Entry 6C8T (X-ray diffraction, 2.20 A resolution); this record covers chains A and B.

Chain A (and B):
Protein: PLP-Dependent L-Arginine Hydroxylase MppP
Organism: Streptomyces wadayamensis
Notes: chain B of this document is another copy of the same molecule, construct and numbering; everything in this record applies to it too
Reference sequence: A0A0X1KHF5 (A0A0X1KHF5_9ACTN); residues 1-376 here = UniProt positions 1-376
Amino-acid sequence (376 residues; numbered 1 to 376; the number before each row is that of its first residue):
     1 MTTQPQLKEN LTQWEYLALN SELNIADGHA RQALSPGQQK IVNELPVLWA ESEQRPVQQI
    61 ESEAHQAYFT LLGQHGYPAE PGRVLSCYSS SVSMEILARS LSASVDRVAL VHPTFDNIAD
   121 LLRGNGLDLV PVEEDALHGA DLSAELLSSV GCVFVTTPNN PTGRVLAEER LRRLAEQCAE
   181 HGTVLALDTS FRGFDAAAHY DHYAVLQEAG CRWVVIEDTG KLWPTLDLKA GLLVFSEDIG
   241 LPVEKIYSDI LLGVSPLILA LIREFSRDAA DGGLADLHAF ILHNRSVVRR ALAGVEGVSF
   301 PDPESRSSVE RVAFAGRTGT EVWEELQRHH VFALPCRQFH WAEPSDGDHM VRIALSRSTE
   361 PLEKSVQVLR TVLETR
Disordered / not traced: 1-7, 376
Residues lining bound ligands:
  - EQJ ((E)-N~2~-({3-hydroxy-2-methyl-5-[(phosphonooxy)methyl]pyridin-4-yl}methylidene)-L-arginine), molecule 1: Thr12, Glu15, Asp27, Gly28, His29, Ser89, Ser90, Ser91, Phe115, Asn117, Ile118, Thr156, Asn160, Asp188, Ser190, Phe191, Asp218, Lys221, Lys229, Arg352
  - EQJ, molecule 2: Tyr88, Ser248, Asp249, Ile250, Leu251, Leu252

Interface between chain A and chain B:
Contacting residue pairs (95; chain A residue first):
  Glu9(A) with Lys245(B)
  Asn10(A) with Ser248(B), hydrogen bond; Asp249(B), hydrogen bond
  Thr12(A) with Ser248(B), hydrogen bond (side chain-backbone); Leu251(B); Leu252(B)
  Gln13(A) with Ser248(B), hydrogen bond
  Glu15(A) with Leu252(B)
  Tyr16(A) with Tyr247(B); Ser248(B); Leu251(B), hydrogen bond (side chain-backbone); Leu252(B)
  Leu19(A) with Leu252(B), hydrophobic
  Asn20(A) with Pro56(B); Val57(B), hydrogen bond (side chain-backbone); Gln58(B), hydrogen bond (side chain-backbone)
  Asp27(A) with Leu252(B)
  His29(A) with Leu252(B)
  Arg31(A) with Leu252(B)
  Leu34(A) with Trp49(B); Glu53(B)
  Val42(A) with Trp49(B), hydrophobic
  Leu45(A) with Trp49(B), hydrophobic
  Pro46(A) with Val42(B)
  Trp49(A) with Leu34(B); Val42(B); Leu45(B), hydrophobic; Pro224(B); Thr225(B); Leu226(B); Leu228(B), hydrophobic
  Ser52(A) with Leu226(B)
  Glu53(A) with Leu34(B); Leu226(B)
  Pro56(A) with Asn20(B)
  Val57(A) with Asn20(B), hydrogen bond (backbone-side chain)
  Gln58(A) with Asn20(B), hydrogen bond (backbone-side chain)
  Tyr88(A) with Tyr88(B), hydrophobic; Ser89(B); Val92(B), hydrophobic; Lys229(B), hydrogen bond
  Ser89(A) with Tyr88(B)
  Ser91(A) with Ile250(B), hydrogen bond (side chain-backbone)
  Val92(A) with Tyr88(B), hydrophobic
  Glu95(A) with Glu95(B); Arg99(B), salt bridge
  Arg99(A) with Glu95(B), salt bridge; Leu121(B); Gly124(B); Asn125(B)
  Asn117(A) with Asp249(B), hydrogen bond (side chain-backbone)
  Asp120(A) with Asp249(B)
  Leu121(A) with Arg99(B); Asp249(B); Ile250(B), hydrophobic
  Gly124(A) with Arg99(B)
  Asn125(A) with Arg99(B), hydrogen bond
  Pro224(A) with Trp49(B)
  Thr225(A) with Trp49(B)
  Leu226(A) with Trp49(B), hydrophobic; Ser52(B); Glu53(B); Ser255(B), hydrogen bond (backbone-side chain); Pro256(B)
  Leu228(A) with Trp49(B), hydrophobic; Ser255(B); Leu257(B), hydrophobic; Ile258(B), hydrophobic
  Lys229(A) with Tyr88(B), hydrogen bond
  Lys245(A) with Glu9(B)
  Tyr247(A) with Tyr16(B)
  Ser248(A) with Asn10(B), hydrogen bond; Thr12(B), hydrogen bond (backbone-side chain); Gln13(B), hydrogen bond; Tyr16(B)
  Asp249(A) with Asn10(B), hydrogen bond; Asn117(B), hydrogen bond (backbone-side chain); Asp120(B); Leu121(B)
  Ile250(A) with Ser91(B), hydrogen bond (backbone-side chain); Leu121(B), hydrophobic
  Leu251(A) with Thr12(B); Tyr16(B), hydrogen bond (backbone-side chain)
  Leu252(A) with Thr12(B); Glu15(B); Tyr16(B); Leu19(B), hydrophobic; Asp27(B); His29(B); Arg31(B)
  Ser255(A) with Leu226(B), hydrogen bond (side chain-backbone); Leu228(B)
  Pro256(A) with Leu226(B)
  Leu257(A) with Leu228(B), hydrophobic
  Ile258(A) with Leu228(B), hydrophobic
Other interface residues (no listed pair), chain A (52 interface residues in all): Asn43, Asp227, Gly253, Leu261
Other interface residues (no listed pair), chain B (52 interface residues in all): Asn43, Pro46, Asp227, Gly253, Leu261

Summary:
The chain A/chain B interface involves 52 residues from each chain, with 23 hydrogen bonds and 2 salt bridges.
Polar pairs include Glu95(A)-Arg99(B), Asn10(A)-Ser248(B) and Asn10(A)-Asp249(B). Ligands of chain A: compound
EQJ.
Both chains are PLP-Dependent L-Arginine Hydroxylase MppP (Streptomyces wadayamensis). Entry 6C8T (The
structure of MppP soaked with the substrate L-Arg) was determined by X-ray diffraction, deposited together
with 5BK7, 6C92 and 6C9B.
